7FIZ - chains C and D of the 7 polymer chains in the assembly; structure by electron microscopy, 3.28 A resolution.

# Chain C (and D)
Molecule: Lon protease
Organism: Meiothermus taiwanensis
Notes: EC 3.4.21.53; chain D of this document is another copy of the same molecule, construct and numbering; everything in this record applies to it too
UniProtKB: A0A059VAZ3 (A0A059VAZ3_9DEIN); numbering as in UniProt (aligned over 1-793)
Chain sequence (806 residues; numbered 1 to 806; the number before each row is that of its first residue):
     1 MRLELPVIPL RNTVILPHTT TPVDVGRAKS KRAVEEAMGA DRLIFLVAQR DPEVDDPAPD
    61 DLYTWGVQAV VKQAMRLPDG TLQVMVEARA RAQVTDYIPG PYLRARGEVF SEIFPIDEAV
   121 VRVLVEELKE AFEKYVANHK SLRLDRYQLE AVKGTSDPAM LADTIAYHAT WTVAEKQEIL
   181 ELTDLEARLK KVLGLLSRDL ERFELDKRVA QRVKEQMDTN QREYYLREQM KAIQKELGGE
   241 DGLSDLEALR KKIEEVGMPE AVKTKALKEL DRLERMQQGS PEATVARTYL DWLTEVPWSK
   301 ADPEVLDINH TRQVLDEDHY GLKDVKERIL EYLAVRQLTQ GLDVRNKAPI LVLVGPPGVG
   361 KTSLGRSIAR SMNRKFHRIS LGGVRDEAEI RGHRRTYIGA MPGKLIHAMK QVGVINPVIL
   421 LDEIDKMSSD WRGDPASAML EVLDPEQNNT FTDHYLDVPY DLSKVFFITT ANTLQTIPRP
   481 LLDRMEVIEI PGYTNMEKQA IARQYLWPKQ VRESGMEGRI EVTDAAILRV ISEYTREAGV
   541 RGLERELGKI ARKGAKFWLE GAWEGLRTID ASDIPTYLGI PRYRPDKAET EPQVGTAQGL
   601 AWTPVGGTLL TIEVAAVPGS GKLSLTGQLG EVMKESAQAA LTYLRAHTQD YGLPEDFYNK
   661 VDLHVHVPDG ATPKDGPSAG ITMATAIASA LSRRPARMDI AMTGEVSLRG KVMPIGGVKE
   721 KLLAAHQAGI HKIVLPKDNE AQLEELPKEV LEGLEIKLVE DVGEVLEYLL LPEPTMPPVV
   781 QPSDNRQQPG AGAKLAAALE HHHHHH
Not modelled in the structure: 1, 781-806
Differences from the reference sequence: expression tag (794-806)
Small-molecule neighbours: ATP-gamma-S (AGS; phosphothiophosphoric acid-adenylate ester): D318, H319, Y320, P356, P357, G358, V359, G360, K361, T362, S363, D422, E423, Y493, I501, Y505, V540, R541, E544
What the authors report for this chain:
  - catalytic residues: S678 (citing earlier work)

# Interface between chain C and chain D
Contacting residue pairs (95):
  I233(C) with I233(D), hydrophobic
  E236(C) with L226(D)
  G239(C) with L226(D)
  G279(C) with R275(D); M276(D)
  T284(C) with R275(D); M276(D); E282(D), hydrogen bond
  V285(C) with E282(D)
  R287(C) with R275(D)
  T288(C) with R272(D); R275(D)
  R366(C) with Q447(D), hydrogen bond; T450(D)
  R378(C) with T450(D)
  S380(C) with R391(D); E441(D), hydrogen bond
  G382(C) with R391(D); S437(D)
  G383(C) with E387(D); S437(D)
  V384(C) with R391(D)
  R385(C) with E387(D)
  D386(C) with Y397(D), hydrogen bond
  A388(C) with R394(D), hydrogen bond (backbone-side chain)
  E389(C) with R394(D), salt bridge; H454(D), salt bridge
  H393(C) with T396(D)
  I398(C) with P281(D); E282(D)
  G399(C) with T396(D), hydrogen bond (backbone-side chain)
  A400(C) with T396(D), hydrogen bond (backbone-side chain)
  M401(C) with R394(D), hydrogen bond (backbone-side chain); R395(D)
  P402(C) with R394(D), hydrogen bond (backbone-side chain)
  H407(C) with K265(D)
  K410(C) with K268(D)
  K426(C) with P480(D)
  D430(C) with W431(D)
  W431(C) with W431(D), hydrogen bond (side chain-backbone); R432(D)
  R432(C) with D386(D); E387(D), salt bridge; R432(D), hydrogen bond (side chain-backbone); G433(D)
  R512(C) with V344(D)
  E513(C) with T339(D)
  S514(C) with L338(D); T339(D)
  G515(C) with L338(D); T339(D)
  M516(C) with L338(D), hydrophobic
  E537(C) with D483(D)
  R541(C) with D444(D), salt bridge; P445(D); D483(D); R484(D)
  R545(C) with D483(D), salt bridge; M485(D), hydrogen bond (side chain-backbone)
  K549(C) with R328(D)
  R552(C) with R328(D); V335(D); E486(D), salt bridge
  K553(C) with E331(D), salt bridge
  K556(C) with E327(D)
  W558(C) with L338(D)
  L559(C) with A334(D); Q337(D)
  I580(C) with A741(D); Q742(D); E745(D)
  P581(C) with Q742(D)
  R584(C) with D738(D), hydrogen bond (side chain-backbone); N739(D), hydrogen bond; Q742(D)
  Q593(C) with R709(D), hydrogen bond
  T596(C) with R709(D), hydrogen bond
  E613(C) with S707(D); L708(D), hydrogen bond (side chain-backbone); R709(D), salt bridge
  A615(C) with T642(D); L708(D), hydrophobic
  V617(C) with T642(D)
  P618(C) with R645(D), hydrogen bond (backbone-side chain)
  S624(C) with Q638(D)
  T626(C) with Q638(D)
  G627(C) with E635(D)
  Q628(C) with V632(D); E635(D)
  D662(C) with R645(D), salt bridge
  H664(C) with T642(D); L708(D)
  H666(C) with L708(D)
  G670(C) with V632(D); E705(D)
Other interface residues (no listed pair), chain C (82 interface residues in all): M230, L237, Q278, A283, E295, P357, G358, T362, L381, K404, K509, R519, E544, A555, R582, E589, V594, V614, G619, P668, D669
Other interface residues (no listed pair), chain D (70 interface residues in all): Q229, Q277, R336, L342, R345, A438, L440, E446, T452, D457, V487, A639, A646, Y658, M713, P714

# In short
82 residues of chain C face 70 of chain D across their interface; the contacts include 18 hydrogen bonds and 9
salt bridges. Polar contacts include E389(C)-R394(D), E389(C)-H454(D) and R432(C)-E387(D). Chain C binds
ATP-gamma-S. From the paper: the catalytic residue S678(C).
Chain C and chain D are both Lon protease (Meiothermus taiwanensis); the structure, Processive cleavage of
substrate at individual proteolytic active sites of the Lon protease complex (conformation 3), was determined
by electron microscopy together with 7EV4, 7EV6, 7FID and 7FIE from the same study.
